PDB entry 6ECN | X-ray diffraction, 3.40 A resolution | chains A and C of the 3 polymer chains in the assembly

Chain A:
Protein: HIV-1 ca
From: Human immunodeficiency virus 1
UniProtKB: P04591 (GAG_HV1H2); residues 1-231 here correspond to UniProt positions 133-363 (UniProt number = residue number + 132)
Sequence (231 residues; numbered 1 to 231; the number before each row is that of its first residue):
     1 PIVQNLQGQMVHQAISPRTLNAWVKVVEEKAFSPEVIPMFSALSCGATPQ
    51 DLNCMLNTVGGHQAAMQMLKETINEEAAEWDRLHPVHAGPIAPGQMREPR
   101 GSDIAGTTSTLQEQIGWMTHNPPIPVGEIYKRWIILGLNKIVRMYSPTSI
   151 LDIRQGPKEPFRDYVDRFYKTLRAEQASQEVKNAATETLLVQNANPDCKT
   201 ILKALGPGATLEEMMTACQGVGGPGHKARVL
Disordered / not traced: 87-96, 177-184, 220-231
Sequence notes: conflict Leu6 (Ile138 in P04591), Leu83 (Val215 in P04591), His120 (Asn252 in P04591), Gly208 (Ala340 in P04591); engineered mutation Cys45 (Glu177 in P04591), Cys54 (Thr186 in P04591), Ala184 (Trp316 in P04591), Ala185 (Met317 in P04591)
Cystine bridges: Cys198-Cys218
UniProt features mapped onto this chain:
  - region: Asn57 to Gln95 (Interaction with host PPIA/CYPA and NUP153), Pro85 to Pro93 (PPIA/CYPA-binding loop)
  - site: Leu231 (Cleavage)
  - modified residue: Ser16 (Phosphoserine)
From the paper describing this entry:
  - mutagenesis - P90A: unchanged binding to TRIMCyp
  - mutagenesis - P90A: decreased binding to BCCCyp

Chain C:
Protein: HIV-1 ca
From: Human immunodeficiency virus 1
UniProtKB: A0A248SME6 (A0A248SME6_9HIV1); residues 1-146 here correspond to UniProt positions 19-164 (UniProt number = residue number + 18)
Sequence (149 residues; row label = number of the first residue in the row):
     1 PIVQNLQGQMVHQCISPRTLNAWVKVVEEKAFSPEVIPMFSELSEGATPQ
    51 DLNTMLNTVGGHQAAMQMLKETINEEAAEWDRLHPVHAGPIAPGQMREPR
   101 GSDIAGTTSTLQEQIGWMTHNPPIPVGEIYKRWIILGLNKIVRMYSKLQ
Disordered / not traced: 88-89, 148-149
Sequence notes: engineered mutation Cys14 (Ala32 in A0A248SME6), Glu42 (Ala60 in A0A248SME6); expression tag (147-149)

Interface between chain A and chain C:
Disulfides between the chains: Cys45(A)-Cys14(C)
Residue-residue contacts (38; chain A residue first):
  Thr19(A) - Pro17(C)
  Lys30(A) - Glu28(C)  salt bridge
  Glu35(A) - Asn57(C)
  Glu35(A) - Thr58(C)
  Glu35(A) - Gly60(C)
  Pro38(A) - Asn57(C)
  Pro38(A) - Thr58(C)
  Met39(A) - Leu20(C)  hydrophobic
  Ala42(A) - Leu20(C)  hydrophobic
  Ala42(A) - Thr54(C)
  Leu43(A) - Leu20(C)  hydrophobic
  Cys45(A) - Cys14(C)  disulfide
  Arg162(A) - Tyr145(C)
  Val165(A) - Ala64(C)  hydrophobic
  Asp166(A) - His62(C)
  Asp166(A) - Gln63(C)
  Asp166(A) - Ala64(C)  hydrogen bond (side chain-backbone)
  Asp166(A) - Tyr145(C)
  Tyr169(A) - Gln63(C)
  Tyr169(A) - Gln67(C)
  Lys170(A) - Gln63(C)
  Arg173(A) - Asn57(C)  hydrogen bond (side chain-backbone)
  Arg173(A) - Val59(C)  hydrogen bond (side chain-backbone)
  Arg173(A) - Gln63(C)
  Thr210(A) - Glu71(C)
  Thr210(A) - Glu75(C)
  Leu211(A) - Ala64(C)
  Leu211(A) - Gln67(C)
  Leu211(A) - Met68(C)
  Leu211(A) - Glu71(C)  hydrogen bond (backbone-side chain)
  Glu212(A) - Glu71(C)
  Glu212(A) - Lys140(C)  salt bridge
  Glu212(A) - Met144(C)
  Met215(A) - Ala64(C)  hydrophobic
  Met215(A) - Met68(C)  hydrophobic
  Met215(A) - Met144(C)  hydrophobic
  Thr216(A) - Met144(C)
  Gln219(A) - Met144(C)  hydrogen bond (side chain-backbone)
Also at the interface, not in a pair above, chain A (21 interface residues in all): Arg18
Also at the interface, not in a pair above, chain C (25 interface residues in all): His12, Ile15, Arg18, Val24, Ala65, Lys147

Overview:
The interface between chain A and chain C involves 21 residues on one side and 25 on the other; the contacts
include 1 disulfide bond, 5 hydrogen bonds and 2 salt bridges. Polar pairs include Lys30(A)-Glu28(C),
Glu212(A)-Lys140(C) and Asp166(A)-Ala64(C). The paper reports that P90A of chain A reduces binding to BCCCyp;
P90A of chain A leaves binding to TRIMCyp unchanged.
Here chain A is HIV-1 ca and chain C is HIV-1 ca, both from Human immunodeficiency virus 1. Entry 6ECN (HIV-1
CA 1/2-hexamer-EE) was determined by X-ray diffraction together with 6ECO, 6OBH and 6EC2 from the same study.
